6LDI - chains C and 2 of the 11 polymer chains in the assembly; structure by electron microscopy, 3.69 A resolution.

# Chain C
Name: DNA-directed RNA polymerase subunit beta
From: Escherichia coli (strain K12)
Notes: EC 2.7.7.6
Reference sequence: P0A8V2 (RPOB_ECOLI); residue numbers follow UniProt; this construct covers 1-1342
Sequence (1342 residues; each row starts with the number of its first residue):
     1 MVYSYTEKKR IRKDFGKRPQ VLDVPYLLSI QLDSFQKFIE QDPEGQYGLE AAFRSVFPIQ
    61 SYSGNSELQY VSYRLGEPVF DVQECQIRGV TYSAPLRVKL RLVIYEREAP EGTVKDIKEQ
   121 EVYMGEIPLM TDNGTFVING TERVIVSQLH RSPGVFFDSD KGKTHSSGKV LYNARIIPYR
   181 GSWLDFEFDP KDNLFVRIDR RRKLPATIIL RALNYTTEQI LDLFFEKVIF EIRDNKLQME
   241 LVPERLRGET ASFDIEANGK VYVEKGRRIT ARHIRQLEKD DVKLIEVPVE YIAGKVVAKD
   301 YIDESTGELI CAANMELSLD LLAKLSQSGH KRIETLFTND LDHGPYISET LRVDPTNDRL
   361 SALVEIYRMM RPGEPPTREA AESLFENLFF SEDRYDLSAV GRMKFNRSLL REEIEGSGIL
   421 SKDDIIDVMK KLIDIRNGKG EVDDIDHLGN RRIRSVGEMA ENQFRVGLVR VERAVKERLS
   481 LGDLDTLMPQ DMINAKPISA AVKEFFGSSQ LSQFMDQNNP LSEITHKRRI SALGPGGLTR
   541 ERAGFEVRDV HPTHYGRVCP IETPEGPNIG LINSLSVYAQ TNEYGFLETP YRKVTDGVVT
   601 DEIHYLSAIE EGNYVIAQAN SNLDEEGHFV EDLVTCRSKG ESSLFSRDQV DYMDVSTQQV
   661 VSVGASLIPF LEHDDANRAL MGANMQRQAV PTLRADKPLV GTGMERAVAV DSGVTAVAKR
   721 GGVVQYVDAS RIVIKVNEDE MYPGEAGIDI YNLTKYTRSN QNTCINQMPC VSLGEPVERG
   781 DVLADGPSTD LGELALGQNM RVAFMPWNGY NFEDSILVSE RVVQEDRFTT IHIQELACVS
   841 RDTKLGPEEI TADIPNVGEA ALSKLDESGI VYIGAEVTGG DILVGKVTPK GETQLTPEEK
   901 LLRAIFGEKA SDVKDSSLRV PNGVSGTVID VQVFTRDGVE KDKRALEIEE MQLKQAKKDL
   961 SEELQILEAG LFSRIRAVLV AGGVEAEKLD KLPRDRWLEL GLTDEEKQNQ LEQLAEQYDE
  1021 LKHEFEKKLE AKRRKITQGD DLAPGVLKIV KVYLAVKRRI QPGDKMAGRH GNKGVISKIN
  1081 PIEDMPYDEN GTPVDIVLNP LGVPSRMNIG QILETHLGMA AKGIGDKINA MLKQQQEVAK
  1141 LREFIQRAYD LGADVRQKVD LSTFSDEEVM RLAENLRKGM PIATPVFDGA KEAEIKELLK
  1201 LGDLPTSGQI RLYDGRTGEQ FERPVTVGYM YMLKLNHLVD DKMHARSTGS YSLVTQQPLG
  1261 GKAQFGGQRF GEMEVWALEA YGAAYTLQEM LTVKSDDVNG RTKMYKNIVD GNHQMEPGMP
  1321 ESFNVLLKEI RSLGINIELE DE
Unresolved in the structure: 1-2, 1341-1342
Swiss-Prot annotation at these positions:
  - modified residue (N6-acetyllysine): Lys1022, Lys1200
  - mutagenesis: Ile561 (I561S: Resistant to antibiotics salinamide A and B), Ile569 (I569S: Resistant to antibiotics salinamide A and B), Ala665 (A665E: Resistant to antibiotics salinamide A and B), Asp675 (D675A/G: Resistant to antibiotics salinamide A and B), Asn677 (N677H/K: Resistant to antibiotics salinamide A and B), Leu680 (L680M: Resistant to antibiotics salinamide A and B), Glu813 (E813K: Disrupts the enzyme's active center)

# Chain 2
Molecule: 50-nt DNA strand
Sequence (50 nucleotides; row label = number of the first residue in the row):
     2 GCATCCGTGA GTCGAGGGTA ATAAAACCTT CCAGCAAGGG GAAGGTCAAG

# How chain C and chain 2 interact
Contacting residue pairs (8; chain C residue first):
  Arg143(C) with DG19(2), salt bridge to the phosphate
  Lys496(C) with DT23(2), phosphate contact
  Gly1261(C) with DA16(2), phosphate contact
  Lys1262(C) with DA16(2), hydrogen bond to the phosphate
  Gln1268(C) with DG15(2), phosphate contact
  Arg1269(C) with DC14(2), salt bridge to the phosphate; DG15(2), hydrogen bond to the phosphate
  Gly1271(C) with DC14(2), phosphate contact
Other interface residues (no listed pair), chain C (10 interface residues in all): Phe514, Ala1263, Met1273
Other interface residues (no listed pair), chain 2 (8 interface residues in all): DT13, DG17, DG18

# In short
10 residues of chain C face 8 of chain 2 across their interface, with 2 hydrogen bonds and 2 salt bridges.
Among the polar pairs are Lys1262(C)-DA16(2), Arg1269(C)-DG15(2) and Arg143(C)-DG19(2). UniProt lists 7
mutagenesis sites on chain C.
Chain C is DNA-directed RNA polymerase subunit beta (Escherichia coli (strain K12)) and chain 2 is a 50-nt DNA
strand; the structure, The cryo-EM structure of E. coli CueR transcription activation complex, was determined
by electron microscopy, deposited together with 7C17.
